8EOS - chains D and T of the 9 polymer chains in the assembly; structure by electron microscopy, 3.10 A resolution.

# Chain D
Protein: DNA-directed RNA polymerase subunit beta'
Organism: Mycobacterium tuberculosis H37Rv
Notes: EC 2.7.7.6
UniProt: P9WGY7 (RPOC_MYCTU); residue numbers follow UniProt; this construct covers 1-1316
Sequence (1316 residues; each row starts with the number of its first residue):
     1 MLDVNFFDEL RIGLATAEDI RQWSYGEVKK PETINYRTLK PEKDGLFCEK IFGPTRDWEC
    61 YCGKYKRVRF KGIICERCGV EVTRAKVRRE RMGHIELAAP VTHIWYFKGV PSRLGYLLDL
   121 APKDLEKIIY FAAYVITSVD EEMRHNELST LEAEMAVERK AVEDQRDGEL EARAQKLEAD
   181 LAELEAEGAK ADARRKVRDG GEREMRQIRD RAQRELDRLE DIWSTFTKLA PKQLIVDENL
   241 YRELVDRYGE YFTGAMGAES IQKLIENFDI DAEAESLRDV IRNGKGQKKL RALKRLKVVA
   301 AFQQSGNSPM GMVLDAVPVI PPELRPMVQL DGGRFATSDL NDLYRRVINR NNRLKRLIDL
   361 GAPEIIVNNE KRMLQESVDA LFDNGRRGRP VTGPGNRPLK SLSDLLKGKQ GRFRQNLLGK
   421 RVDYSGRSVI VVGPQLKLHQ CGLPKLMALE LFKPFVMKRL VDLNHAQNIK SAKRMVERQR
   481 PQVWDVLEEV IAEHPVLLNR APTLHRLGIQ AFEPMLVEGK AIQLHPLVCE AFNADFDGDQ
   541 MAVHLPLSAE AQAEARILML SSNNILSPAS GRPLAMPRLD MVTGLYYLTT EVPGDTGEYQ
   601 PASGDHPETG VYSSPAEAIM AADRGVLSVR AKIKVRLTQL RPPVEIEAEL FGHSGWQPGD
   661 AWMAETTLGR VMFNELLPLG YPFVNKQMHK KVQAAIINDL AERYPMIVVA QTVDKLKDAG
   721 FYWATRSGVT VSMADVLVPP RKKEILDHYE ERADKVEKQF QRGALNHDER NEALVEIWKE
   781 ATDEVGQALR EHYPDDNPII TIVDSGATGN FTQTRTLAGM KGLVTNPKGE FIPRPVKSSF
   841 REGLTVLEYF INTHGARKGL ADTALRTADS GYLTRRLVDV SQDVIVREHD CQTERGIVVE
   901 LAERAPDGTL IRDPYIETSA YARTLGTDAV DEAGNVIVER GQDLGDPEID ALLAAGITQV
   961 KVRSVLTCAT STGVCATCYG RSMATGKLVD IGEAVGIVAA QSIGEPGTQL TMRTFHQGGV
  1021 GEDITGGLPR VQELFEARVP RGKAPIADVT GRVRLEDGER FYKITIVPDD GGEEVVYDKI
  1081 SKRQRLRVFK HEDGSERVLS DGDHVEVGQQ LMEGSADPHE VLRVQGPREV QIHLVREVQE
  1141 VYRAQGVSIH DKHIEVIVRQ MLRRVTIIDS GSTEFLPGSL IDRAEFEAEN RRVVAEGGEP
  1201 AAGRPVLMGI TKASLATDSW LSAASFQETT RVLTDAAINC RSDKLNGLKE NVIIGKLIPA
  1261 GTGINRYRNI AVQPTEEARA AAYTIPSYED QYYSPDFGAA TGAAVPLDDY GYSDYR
Disordered / not traced: 1, 1018-1022, 1283-1316
UniProt features mapped onto this chain:
  - binding site (Zn(2+)): Cys-60, Cys-62, Cys-75, Cys-78, Cys-891, Cys-968, Cys-975, Cys-978
  - binding site (Mg(2+)): Asp-535, Asp-537, Asp-539
Metal / ion sites: Zn2+ site 1: Cys-60, Cys-62, Cys-75, Cys-78; Mg2+ site 1: Asp-535 (together with CMPcPP); Mg2+ site 2: Asp-535, Asp-539 (shared with 1 residue of chain R); Zn2+ site 2: Cys-891, Cys-968, Cys-975, Cys-978
Ligand contacts: CMPcPP: Arg-500, Pro-502, Asn-533, Asp-535, Gln-1009, Met-1012, Arg-1013, His-1016

# Chain T
Molecule: 40-nt DNA strand
Sequence (40 nucleotides; each row starts with the number of its first residue):
     1 CGGCAGTCGC CGTGTACCTC TCCATGAGCA GCATGCGCCC
Disordered / not traced: 39-40

# Chain D / chain T interface
Pairs across the interface - 21 pairs, chain D then chain T:
  Gln-287(D) / DG3(T)  phosphate contact
  Leu-330(D) / DC23(T)  base contact
  Arg-334(D) / DA24(T)  hydrogen bond to the base
  Arg-334(D) / DT25(T)  base contact
  Pro-394(D) / DA24(T)  sugar contact
  Lys-409(D) / DG14(T)  salt bridge to the phosphate
  Lys-409(D) / DT15(T)  salt bridge to the phosphate
  Arg-414(D) / DT13(T)  salt bridge to the phosphate
  Arg-421(D) / DC17(T)  salt bridge to the phosphate
  Arg-427(D) / DC17(T)  sugar contact
  Ala-501(D) / DA16(T)  sugar contact
  Thr-867(D) / DG14(T)  base contact
  Ala-868(D) / DT13(T)  phosphate contact
  Ala-868(D) / DG14(T)  sugar contact
  Gly-871(D) / DG14(T)  sugar contact
  Tyr-872(D) / DG12(T)  sugar contact
  Tyr-872(D) / DT13(T)  sugar contact
  Met-1012(D) / DG14(T)  base contact
  Gln-1227(D) / DG12(T)  sugar contact
  Glu-1228(D) / DC11(T)  phosphate contact
  Glu-1228(D) / DG12(T)  hydrogen bond to the phosphate
Interface residues without a listed pair, chain D (18 interface residues in all): Arg-386, Pro-502
Interface residues without a listed pair, chain T (12 interface residues in all): DC10

# Summary
The interface between chain D and chain T involves 18 residues on one side and 12 on the other; the contacts
include 2 hydrogen bonds and 4 salt bridges. Polar contacts include Arg-334(D)/DA24(T), Glu-1228(D)/DG12(T)
and Lys-409(D)/DG14(T). Chain D binds CMPcPP.
Chain D is DNA-directed RNA polymerase subunit beta' (Mycobacterium tuberculosis H37Rv) and chain T is a 40-nt
DNA strand; the structure, M. tuberculosis RNAP elongation complex with NusG and CMPCPP, was determined by
electron microscopy, deposited together with 8EHQ, 8EJ3, 8EOE, 8EOF, 8EOT and 8EXY.
